6APS - chains A and B; structure by X-ray diffraction, 1.76 A resolution.

Chain A (and B):
Name: Hypoxanthine-guanine phosphoribosyltransferase
From: Trypanosoma brucei brucei
Notes: EC 2.4.2.8; chain B of this document is another copy of the same molecule, construct and numbering; everything in this record applies to it too
Reference sequence: Q07010 (HPRT_TRYBB); numbering as in UniProt (aligned over 1-210)
Amino-acid sequence (216 residues; row label = number of the first residue in the row; numbers below 1 keep their minus sign (His-5 is residue -5)):
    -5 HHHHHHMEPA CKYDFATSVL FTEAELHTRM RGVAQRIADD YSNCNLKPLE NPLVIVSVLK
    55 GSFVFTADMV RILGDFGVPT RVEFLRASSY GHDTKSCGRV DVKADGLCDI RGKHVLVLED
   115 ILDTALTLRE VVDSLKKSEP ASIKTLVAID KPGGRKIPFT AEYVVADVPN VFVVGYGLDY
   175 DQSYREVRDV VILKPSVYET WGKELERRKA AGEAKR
Disordered / not traced: -5 to -3, 81-100, 203-210 (chain B: -5 to 4, 81-102, 206-210)
Construct notes: expression tag (-5 to 0)
Bound ions: Mg2+: Asp173 (together with SV2)
Small-molecule neighbours: SV2 ([{2-[(guanine-9-yl)methyl]propane-1,3-diyl}bis(oxymethylene)]bis(phosphonic acid)): Leu53, Lys54, Gly55, Ser56, Glu113, Asp114, Ile115, Leu116, Asp117, Thr118, Ala119, Leu120, Thr121, Lys145, Val165, Phe166, Val167, Gly171, Leu172, Asp173, Arg179
UniProt features mapped onto this chain:
  - active site: Asp117 (Proton acceptor)
  - binding site (GMP): Lys54, Glu113 to Thr121, Lys145, Asp173
  - binding site (Mg(2+)): Asp173
Reported in the primary citation:
  - binding site for SV2: Leu53, Asp117 to Thr121, Lys145, Phe166, Val167, Asp173
  - conformationally variable residues (side-chain flip): Leu53

Chain A / chain B interface:
Pairs across the interface (62):
  Pro42(A) with Ser177(B); Tyr178(B)
  Leu43(A) with Tyr174(B); Asp175(B); Ser177(B), hydrogen bond (backbone-side chain); Val191(B), hydrophobic; Trp195(B)
  Glu44(A) with Trp195(B); Arg202(B), hydrogen bond (backbone-side chain)
  Lys54(A) with Val76(B), hydrogen bond (side chain-backbone); Glu77(B), salt bridge
  Phe57(A) with Phe57(B); Thr60(B); Ala61(B), hydrophobic; Val76(B), hydrophobic; Phe78(B), hydrophobic
  Val58(A) with Ala61(B), hydrophobic; Arg65(B)
  Thr60(A) with Phe57(B)
  Ala61(A) with Phe57(B), hydrophobic; Val58(B), hydrophobic; Ala61(B), hydrophobic
  Asp62(A) with Arg65(B), salt bridge
  Val64(A) with Glu180(B)
  Arg65(A) with Val58(B); Asp62(B), salt bridge; Arg65(B); Tyr170(B); Glu180(B); Arg182(B)
  Ile66(A) with Arg182(B)
  Asp69(A) with Arg182(B), salt bridge
  Pro73(A) with Glu180(B)
  Thr74(A) with Glu180(B), hydrogen bond (backbone-side chain)
  Arg75(A) with Gln176(B)
  Val76(A) with Lys54(B), hydrogen bond (backbone-side chain); Phe57(B), hydrophobic; Arg179(B)
  Glu77(A) with Lys54(B), salt bridge
  Phe78(A) with Lys54(B); Phe57(B), hydrophobic
  Arg80(A) with Phe78(B); Arg80(B)
  Tyr170(A) with Arg65(B)
  Tyr174(A) with Leu43(B)
  Asp175(A) with Leu43(B)
  Gln176(A) with Thr74(B); Arg75(B)
  Ser177(A) with Pro42(B); Leu43(B), hydrogen bond (side chain-backbone)
  Tyr178(A) with Pro42(B); Leu43(B)
  Arg179(A) with Val76(B)
  Glu180(A) with Val64(B); Arg65(B); Pro73(B); Thr74(B), hydrogen bond (side chain-backbone)
  Arg182(A) with Arg65(B); Ile66(B); Asp69(B), salt bridge
  Val191(A) with Leu43(B), hydrophobic
  Trp195(A) with Leu43(B)
Other interface residues (no listed pair), chain A (35 interface residues in all): Glu17, Pro46, Gly68, Val72
Other interface residues (no listed pair), chain B (37 interface residues in all): Glu17, Glu44, Pro46, Gly68, Thr194, Glu198

Summary:
35 residues of chain A and 37 residues of chain B are in contact, with 7 hydrogen bonds and 6 salt bridges.
Polar contacts include Lys54(A)-Glu77(B), Asp62(A)-Arg65(B) and Asp69(A)-Arg182(B). Chain A binds compound
SV2. The paper reports a binding site for SV2 at Leu53(A), Asp117(A) and Lys145(A) among others;
conformational variability at Leu53(A).
Both chains are Hypoxanthine-guanine phosphoribosyltransferase (Trypanosoma brucei brucei). Entry 6APS
(Trypanosoma brucei hypoxanthine guanine phosphoribosyltransferase in complex with
[(2-((Guanine-9H-yl)methyl)propane-1,3 diyl)bis(oxy)]bis(methylene))diphosphonic acid) was determined by X-ray
diffraction together with 6APT, 6APU, 6APV, 6AQO and 6AR9 from the same study.
